4DX7 - chains A and B of the 5 polymer chains in the assembly; structure by X-ray diffraction, 2.25 A resolution.

Chain A (and B):
Protein: Acriflavine resistance protein B
Source organism: Escherichia coli
Notes: chain B of this document is another copy of the same molecule, construct and numbering; everything in this record applies to it too
UniProt: P31224 (ACRB_ECOLI); residues 1-1049 here = UniProt positions 1-1049
Chain sequence (1057 residues; numbered 1 to 1057; the number before each row is that of its first residue):
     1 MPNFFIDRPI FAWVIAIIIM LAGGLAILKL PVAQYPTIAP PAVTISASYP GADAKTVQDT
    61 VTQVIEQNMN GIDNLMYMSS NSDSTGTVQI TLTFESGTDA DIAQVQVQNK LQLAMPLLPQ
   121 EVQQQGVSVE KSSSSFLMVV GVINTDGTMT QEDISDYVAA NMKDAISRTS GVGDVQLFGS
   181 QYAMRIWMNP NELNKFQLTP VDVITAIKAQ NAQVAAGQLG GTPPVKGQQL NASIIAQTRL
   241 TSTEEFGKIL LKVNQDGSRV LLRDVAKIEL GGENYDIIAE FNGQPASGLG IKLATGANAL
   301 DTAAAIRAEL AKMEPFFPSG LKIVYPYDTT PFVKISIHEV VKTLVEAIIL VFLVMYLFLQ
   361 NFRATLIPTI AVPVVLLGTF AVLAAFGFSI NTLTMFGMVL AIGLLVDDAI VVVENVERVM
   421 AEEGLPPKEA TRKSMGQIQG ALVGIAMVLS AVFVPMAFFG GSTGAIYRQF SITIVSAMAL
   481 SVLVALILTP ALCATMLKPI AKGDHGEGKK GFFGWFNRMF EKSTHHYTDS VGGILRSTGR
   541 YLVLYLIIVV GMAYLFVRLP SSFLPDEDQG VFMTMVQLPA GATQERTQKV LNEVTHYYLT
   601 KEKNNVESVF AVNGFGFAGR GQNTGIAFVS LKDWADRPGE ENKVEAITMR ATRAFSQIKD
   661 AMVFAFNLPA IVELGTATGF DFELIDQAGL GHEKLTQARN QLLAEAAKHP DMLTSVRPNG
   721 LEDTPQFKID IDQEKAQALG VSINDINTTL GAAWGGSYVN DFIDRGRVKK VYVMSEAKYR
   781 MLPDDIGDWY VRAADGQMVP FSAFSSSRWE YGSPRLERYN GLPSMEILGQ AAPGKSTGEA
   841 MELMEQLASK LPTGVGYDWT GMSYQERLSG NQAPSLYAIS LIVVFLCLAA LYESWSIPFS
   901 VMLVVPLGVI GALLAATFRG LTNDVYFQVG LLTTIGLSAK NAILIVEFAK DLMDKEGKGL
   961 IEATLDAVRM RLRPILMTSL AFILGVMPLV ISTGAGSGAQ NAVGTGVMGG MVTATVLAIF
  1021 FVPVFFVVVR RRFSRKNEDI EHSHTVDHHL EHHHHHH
Unresolved in the structure: 1043-1057 (chain B: 1034-1057)
Construct notes: expression tag (1050-1057)
Reported in the primary citation:
  - binding site for doxorubicin: S46, Q89, E130, Q176, F178, G179, I277, V612, F615, F666, T676, R717, N719, L828
  - conformationally variable residues (side-chain flip): Q176, F615
  - mutagenesis - G616N: decreased growth in response to erythromycin
  - mutagenesis - G616N: unchanged expression

Chain A / chain B interface:
Pairs across the interface - 131 pairs, chain A then chain B:
  R8(A) - E893(B)
  P9(A) - E893(B)
  I10(A) - A889(B)
  I10(A) - E893(B)  hydrogen bond (backbone-side chain)
  I10(A) - S894(B)
  I10(A) - W895(B)
  F11(A) - A890(B)  hydrophobic
  F11(A) - E893(B)  hydrogen bond (backbone-side chain)
  W13(A) - W895(B)  hydrophobic
  V14(A) - L886(B)
  I17(A) - L886(B)  hydrophobic
  L21(A) - I882(B)  hydrophobic
  D101(A) - D73(B)
  D101(A) - I102(B)
  D101(A) - Q106(B)  hydrogen bond
  Q104(A) - K110(B)
  V105(A) - V105(B)  hydrophobic
  Q108(A) - N109(B)  hydrogen bond (side chain-backbone)
  Q108(A) - Q112(B)
  Q108(A) - L113(B)
  Q112(A) - Q112(B)
  Q112(A) - L113(B)
  Q123(A) - P116(B)
  Q124(A) - L117(B)
  V127(A) - L113(B)
  V129(A) - K110(B)  hydrogen bond (backbone-side chain)
  K131(A) - D73(B)  salt bridge
  K131(A) - Q106(B)
  D164(A) - Q67(B)
  D164(A) - N70(B)
  S167(A) - N70(B)
  S167(A) - G71(B)  hydrogen bond (backbone-backbone)
  R168(A) - M69(B)
  R168(A) - N70(B)
  R168(A) - M78(B)
  R168(A) - N820(B)  hydrogen bond (side chain-backbone)
  S170(A) - D73(B)
  S170(A) - N74(B)  hydrogen bond (side chain-backbone)
  Q210(A) - Q733(B)
  Q210(A) - Q737(B)
  Q213(A) - T56(B)  hydrogen bond
  Q213(A) - T60(B)
  V214(A) - T56(B)
  A215(A) - Y49(B)  hydrophobic
  A215(A) - P50(B)
  A215(A) - G51(B)
  A215(A) - A52(B)
  A215(A) - G751(B)
  A216(A) - G51(B)  hydrogen bond (backbone-backbone)
  A216(A) - L750(B)  hydrophobic
  A216(A) - W754(B)
  G217(A) - G51(B)  hydrogen bond (backbone-backbone)
  G217(A) - W754(B)
  G217(A) - G755(B)
  Q218(A) - S84(B)  hydrogen bond (side chain-backbone)
  Q218(A) - Q622(B)
  Q218(A) - W754(B)
  Q218(A) - R780(B)
  L219(A) - F727(B)  hydrophobic
  L219(A) - W754(B)  hydrophobic
  L219(A) - M781(B)
  L219(A) - L782(B)
  L219(A) - P783(B)
  G220(A) - Q622(B)  hydrogen bond (backbone-side chain)
  G220(A) - R780(B)  hydrogen bond (backbone-backbone)
  G220(A) - M781(B)  hydrogen bond (backbone-backbone)
  G221(A) - Q622(B)
  G221(A) - R780(B)  hydrogen bond (backbone-side chain)
  G221(A) - M781(B)
  T222(A) - Y275(B)  hydrogen bond (side chain-backbone)
  T222(A) - D276(B)  hydrogen bond
  T222(A) - Q584(B)
  T222(A) - Q622(B)
  T222(A) - M774(B)
  T222(A) - R780(B)
  P223(A) - W187(B)  hydrophobic
  P223(A) - Y275(B)
  P223(A) - A777(B)
  P223(A) - R780(B)  hydrogen bond (backbone-side chain)
  P224(A) - Q584(B)
  P224(A) - A777(B)
  P224(A) - M781(B)  hydrophobic
  V225(A) - A777(B)
  V225(A) - K778(B)
  V225(A) - M781(B)
  K226(A) - E585(B)  salt bridge
  G227(A) - E585(B)  hydrogen bond (backbone-side chain)
  Q228(A) - T583(B)  hydrogen bond (backbone-side chain)
  Q228(A) - M781(B)  hydrogen bond (side chain-backbone)
  Q228(A) - L782(B)
  Q229(A) - T583(B)
  Q229(A) - R586(B)
  L230(A) - T583(B)
  L230(A) - W809(B)  hydrophobic
  N231(A) - Q622(B)  hydrogen bond
  A232(A) - P725(B)
  S233(A) - S84(B)
  S233(A) - Q726(B)
  S233(A) - F727(B)  hydrogen bond (backbone-backbone)
  I234(A) - F727(B)
  I234(A) - I729(B)  hydrophobic
  I234(A) - W754(B)  hydrophobic
  I235(A) - D53(B)
  I235(A) - Q726(B)
  I235(A) - F727(B)  hydrogen bond (backbone-backbone)
  I235(A) - K728(B)
  I235(A) - I729(B)  hydrogen bond (backbone-backbone)
  A236(A) - K728(B)  hydrogen bond (backbone-side chain)
  A236(A) - I729(B)
  Q237(A) - Q733(B)
  Q237(A) - I743(B)
  Q237(A) - N747(B)  hydrogen bond
  L250(A) - Q733(B)
  L250(A) - E734(B)
  L250(A) - Q737(B)  hydrogen bond (backbone-side chain)
  L251(A) - Q737(B)
  K252(A) - Q737(B)
  V253(A) - Q737(B)
  R259(A) - E734(B)  salt bridge
  K312(A) - D858(B)  salt bridge
  F316(A) - Q687(B)
  F316(A) - V855(B)
  F316(A) - G856(B)
  I763(A) - D59(B)
  R765(A) - G689(B)
  G766(A) - Q63(B)  hydrogen bond (backbone-side chain)
  R767(A) - Q63(B)
  R767(A) - Q67(B)
  V768(A) - D59(B)
  V768(A) - Q63(B)  hydrogen bond (backbone-side chain)
  V768(A) - Q67(B)  hydrogen bond (backbone-side chain)
Also at the interface, not in a pair above, chain A (71 interface residues in all): D7, I18, L25, I102, L111, M115, N161, V172, A209, T238, R239
Also at the interface, not in a pair above, chain B (80 interface residues in all): K55, V64, I72, L75, G581, I731, I786, E810, G821, G854, I879

In short:
The interface between chain A and chain B involves 71 residues on one side and 80 on the other, with 32
hydrogen bonds and 4 salt bridges. Polar contacts include K131(A)-D73(B), K226(A)-E585(B) and R259(A)-E734(B).
The paper reports a binding site for doxorubicin at S46(A), Q89(A) and E130(A) among others; G616N of chain A
reduces growth in response to erythromycin.
Chain A and chain B are both Acriflavine resistance protein B (Escherichia coli); the structure, Transport of
drugs by the multidrug transporter AcrB involves an access and a deep binding pocket ..., was determined by
X-ray diffraction (same publication as 4DX5 and 4DX6).
